Entry 7FIN (electron microscopy, 3.10 A resolution); this record covers chains B and N of the 6 polymer chains in the assembly.

# Chain B
Protein: Guanine nucleotide-binding protein G(I)/G(S)/G(T) subunit beta-1
Organism: Rattus norvegicus
Reference sequence: P54311 (GBB1_RAT); residues 2-340 here = UniProt positions 2-340
Sequence (371 residues; numbered -4 to 366; the number before each row is that of its first residue; numbers below 1 keep their minus sign (Met-4 is residue -4)):
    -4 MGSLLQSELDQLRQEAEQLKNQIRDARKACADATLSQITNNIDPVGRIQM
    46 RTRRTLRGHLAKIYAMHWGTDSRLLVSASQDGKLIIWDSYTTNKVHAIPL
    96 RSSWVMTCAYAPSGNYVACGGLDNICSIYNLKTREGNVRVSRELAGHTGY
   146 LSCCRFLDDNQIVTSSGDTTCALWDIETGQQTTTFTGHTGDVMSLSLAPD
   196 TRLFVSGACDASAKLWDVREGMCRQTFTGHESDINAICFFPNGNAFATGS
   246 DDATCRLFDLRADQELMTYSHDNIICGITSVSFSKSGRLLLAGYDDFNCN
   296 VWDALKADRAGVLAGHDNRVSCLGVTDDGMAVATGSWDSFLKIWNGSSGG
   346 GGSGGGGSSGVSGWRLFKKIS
Unresolved in the structure: -4 to 2, 344-366
Construct notes: initiating methionine (-4); expression tag (-3 to 1, 341-366)
Curated features (UniProtKB/Swiss-Prot):
  - modified residue: Ser2 (N-acetylserine), His266 (Phosphohistidine)

# Chain N
Protein: Nanobody-35
Organism: synthetic construct
Notes: antibody fragment or engineered binder
Sequence (140 residues; numbered -1 to 138; the number before each row is that of its first residue; numbers below 1 keep their minus sign (Met-1 is residue -1)):
    -1 MAQVQLQESGGGLVQPGGSLRLSCAASGFTFSNYKMNWVRQAPGKGLEWV
    49 SDISQSGASISYTGSVKGRFTISRDNAKNTLYLQMNSLKPEDTAVYYCAR
    99 CPAPFTRDCFDVTSTTYAYRGQGTQVTVSSHHHHHHEPEA
Unresolved in the structure: -1 to 0, 130-138
Disulfide bonds: Cys22-Cys96, Cys99-Cys107

# How chain B and chain N interact
Pairs across the interface - 21 pairs, chain B then chain N:
  Arg8(B) - Gln120(N)
  Arg19(B) - Gln1(N)  hydrogen bond
  Arg19(B) - Gln3(N)
  Thr184(B) - Thr114(N)
  Thr184(B) - Ala116(N)
  Cys204(B) - Tyr117(N)  hydrogen bond (backbone-side chain)
  Asp205(B) - Tyr117(N)
  Ala206(B) - Tyr117(N)  hydrogen bond (backbone-side chain)
  Thr223(B) - Gln1(N)
  His225(B) - Val2(N)
  Glu226(B) - Val2(N)
  Glu226(B) - Gly26(N)
  Glu226(B) - Phe27(N)
  Glu226(B) - Thr28(N)  hydrogen bond (side chain-backbone)
  Glu226(B) - Tyr32(N)  hydrogen bond
  Glu226(B) - Arg98(N)  hydrogen bond (backbone-side chain)
  Glu226(B) - Tyr117(N)
  Ser227(B) - Pro100(N)  hydrogen bond (side chain-backbone)
  Ser227(B) - Tyr117(N)
  Asp228(B) - Tyr117(N)  hydrogen bond
  Asp246(B) - Pro102(N)
Also at the interface, not in a pair above, chain B (16 interface residues in all): Glu12, Lys15, Asp247, Ile270
Also at the interface, not in a pair above, chain N (16 interface residues in all): Ala101, Phe103

# Overview
Chain B and chain N each contribute 16 residues to their interface, with 8 hydrogen bonds. Among the polar
pairs are Arg19(B)-Gln1(N), Cys204(B)-Tyr117(N) and Ala206(B)-Tyr117(N).
Here chain B is Guanine nucleotide-binding protein G(I)/G(S)/G(T) subunit beta-1 (Rattus norvegicus) and chain
N is Nanobody-35 (synthetic construct). Entry 7FIN (Cryo-EM structure of the GIPR/GLP-1R/GCGR triagonist
peptide 20-bound human GIPR-Gs complex) was determined by electron microscopy (same publication as 7FIM, 7FIY,
7V35, 7VAB, 7VBH and 7VBI).
